5JTR - chains C and H of the 8 polymer chains in the assembly; structure by solution NMR.

== Chain C ==
Molecule: Protein-export protein SecB
From: Escherichia coli O157:H7
UniProtKB: P0AG88 (SECB_ECO57); residues 1-155 here = UniProt positions 1-155
Amino-acid sequence (155 residues; each row starts with the number of its first residue):
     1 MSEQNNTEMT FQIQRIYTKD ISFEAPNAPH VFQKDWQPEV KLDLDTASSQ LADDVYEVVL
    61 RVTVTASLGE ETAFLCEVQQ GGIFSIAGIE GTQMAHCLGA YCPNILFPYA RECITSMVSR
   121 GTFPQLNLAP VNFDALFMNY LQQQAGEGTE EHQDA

== Chain H ==
Molecule: Maltose-binding periplasmic protein
From: Escherichia coli O157:H7
UniProtKB: P0AEY0 (MALE_ECO57); residue numbers follow UniProt; this construct covers 168-207
Amino-acid sequence (40 residues; each row starts with the number of its first residue):
   168 KGKSALMFNL QEPYFTWPLI AADGGYAFKY ENGKYDIKDV

== Chain C / chain H interface ==
Pairs across the interface (11):
  M9(C) - D206(H)
  M9(C) - V207(H)
  T10(C) - D206(H)
  T10(C) - V207(H)
  F11(C) - I204(H)
  F11(C) - V207(H)
  Q12(C) - K201(H)
  Q12(C) - Y202(H)
  Q12(C) - D203(H)
  Q12(C) - I204(H)
  Q14(C) - K201(H)

== Summary ==
5 residues of chain C and 6 residues of chain H are in contact.
Chain C is Protein-export protein SecB and chain H is Maltose-binding periplasmic protein, both from
Escherichia coli O157:H7; the structure, The structure of chaperone SecB in complex with unstructured MBP
binding site e, was determined by solution NMR, deposited together with 5JTL, 5JTM, 5JTN, 5JTO, 5JTP and 5JTQ.
